9FZC - chains A and C; structure by X-ray diffraction, 2.27 A resolution.

# Chain A
Name: Outer membrane protein A
From: Escherichia coli K-12
Reference sequence: P0A910 (OMPA_ECOLI); residues 1-170 here correspond to UniProt positions 22-191 (UniProt number = residue number + 21)
Sequence (173 residues; each row starts with the number of its first residue; numbers below 1 keep their minus sign (Met-1 is residue -1)):
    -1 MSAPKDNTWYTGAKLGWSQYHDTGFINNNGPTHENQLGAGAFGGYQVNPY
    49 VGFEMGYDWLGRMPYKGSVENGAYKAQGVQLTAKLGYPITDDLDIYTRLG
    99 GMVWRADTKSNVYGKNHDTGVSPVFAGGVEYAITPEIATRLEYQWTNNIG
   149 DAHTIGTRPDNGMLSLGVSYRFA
Unresolved in the structure: -1
Sequence notes: initiating methionine (-1); expression tag (0, 171)
Metal / ion sites: Ca2+: Asn146, Asp158

# Chain C
Name: Nanobody 01
From: Vicugna pacos
Notes: antibody fragment or engineered binder
Sequence (123 residues; each row starts with the number of its first residue):
     1 GPSQVQLVESGGGLVQPGGSLRLSCVVSGTGFTFSKSPMSWARQAPGKER
    51 EWVSAIFADSSTYYSDSVRGRFTISRDNAKNTVYLQMNNVKPEDTAVYYC
   101 GHRRLGKTTYDYRGKGTRVTVSA
Unresolved in the structure: 1-4, 122-123
Disulfide bonds: Cys25-Cys100

# Interface between chain A and chain C
Pairs across the interface (27):
  Val67(A) - Tyr63(C)  hydrophobic
  Glu68(A) - Phe57(C)
  Glu68(A) - Arg103(C)  salt bridge
  Asn109(A) - Phe57(C)
  Asn109(A) - Ala58(C)  hydrogen bond (backbone-backbone)
  Asn109(A) - Asp59(C)  hydrogen bond (backbone-backbone)
  Asn109(A) - Tyr63(C)
  Val110(A) - Lys36(C)
  Val110(A) - Pro38(C)
  Val110(A) - Phe57(C)  hydrophobic
  Val110(A) - Ala58(C)  hydrogen bond (backbone-backbone)
  Val110(A) - Arg103(C)
  Tyr111(A) - Lys36(C)
  Tyr111(A) - Pro38(C)
  Tyr111(A) - Ala58(C)
  Tyr111(A) - Arg103(C)  hydrogen bond
  Tyr111(A) - Arg104(C)  hydrogen bond (side chain-backbone)
  Tyr111(A) - Leu105(C)  hydrophobic
  Tyr111(A) - Gly106(C)
  Tyr111(A) - Lys107(C)  hydrogen bond (side chain-backbone)
  Gly112(A) - Ala58(C)
  Lys113(A) - Lys36(C)  hydrogen bond (backbone-side chain)
  Asn114(A) - Lys36(C)
  Ala150(A) - Leu105(C)
  His151(A) - Leu105(C)
  Thr152(A) - Leu105(C)
  Gly154(A) - Leu105(C)
Other interface residues (no listed pair), chain A (15 interface residues in all): Ile24, Asn25, Ile153
Other interface residues (no listed pair), chain C (13 interface residues in all): Ser61, Thr108

# In short
15 residues of chain A face 13 of chain C across their interface, with 7 hydrogen bonds and 1 salt bridge.
Among the polar pairs are Glu68(A)-Arg103(C), Tyr111(A)-Arg103(C) and Tyr111(A)-Arg104(C). Asn146(A) and
Asp158(A) form the Ca2+ site.
Here chain A is Outer membrane protein A (Escherichia coli K-12) and chain C is Nanobody 01 (Vicugna pacos).
Entry 9FZC (Structure of OmpA-short in complex with nanobody Nb01) was determined by X-ray diffraction (same
publication as 9FZD).
